Entry 9AUA (X-ray diffraction, 1.29 A resolution); this record covers chain A.

[Chain A]
Protein: BesB
Organism: Streptomyces achromogenes subsp. achromogenes
Sequence (538 residues; each row starts with the number of its first residue; numbers below 1 keep their minus sign (Met-7 is residue -7)):
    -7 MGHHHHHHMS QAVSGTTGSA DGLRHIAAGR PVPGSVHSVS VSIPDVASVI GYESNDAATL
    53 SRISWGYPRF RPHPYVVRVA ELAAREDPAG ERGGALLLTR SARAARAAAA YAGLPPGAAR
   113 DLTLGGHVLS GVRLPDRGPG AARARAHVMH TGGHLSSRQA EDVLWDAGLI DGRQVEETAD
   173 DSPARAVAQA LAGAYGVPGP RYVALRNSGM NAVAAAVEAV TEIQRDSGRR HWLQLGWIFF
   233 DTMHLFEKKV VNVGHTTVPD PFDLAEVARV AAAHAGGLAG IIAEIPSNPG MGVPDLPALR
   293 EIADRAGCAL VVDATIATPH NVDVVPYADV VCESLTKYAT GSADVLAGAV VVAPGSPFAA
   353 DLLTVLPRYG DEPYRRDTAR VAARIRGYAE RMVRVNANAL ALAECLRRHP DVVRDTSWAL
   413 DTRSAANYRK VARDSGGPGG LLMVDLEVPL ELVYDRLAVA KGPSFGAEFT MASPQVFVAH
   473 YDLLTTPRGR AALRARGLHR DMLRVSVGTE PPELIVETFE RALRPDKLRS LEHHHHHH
Unresolved in the structure: -7 to 12, 79-82, 86, 518-530
Ion coordination: Mg2+ near Asp407 (its only coordinating residue here)
Residues lining bound ligands: AN7 ((3E)-4-{3-hydroxy-2-methyl-5-[(phosphonooxy)methyl]pyridin-4-yl}-2-oxobut-3-enoic acid): Tyr59, Arg61, Ser200, Gly201, Met202, Phe231, Glu276, Asn280, Asp305, Thr307, Ile308, Ser326, Thr328, Lys329, Leu338, Ala339, Pro455, Ser456, Phe457, Gln467, Arg496

[Summary]
Ligands of chain A: compound AN7.
Chain A is BesB (Streptomyces achromogenes subsp. achromogenes); the structure, PLP-dependent BesB holoenzyme,
was determined by X-ray diffraction (same publication as 9AUB).
